PDB entry 3RAD | X-ray diffraction, 3.35 A resolution | chains D and H of the 8 polymer chains in the assembly

# Chain D
Protein: DNA topoisomerase 4 subunit B
From: Streptococcus pneumoniae
Notes: EC 5.99.1.-
UniProtKB: Q59961 (PARE_STRPN); residue numbers follow UniProt; this construct covers 404-647
Chain sequence (268 residues; numbered 380 to 647; the number before each row is that of its first residue):
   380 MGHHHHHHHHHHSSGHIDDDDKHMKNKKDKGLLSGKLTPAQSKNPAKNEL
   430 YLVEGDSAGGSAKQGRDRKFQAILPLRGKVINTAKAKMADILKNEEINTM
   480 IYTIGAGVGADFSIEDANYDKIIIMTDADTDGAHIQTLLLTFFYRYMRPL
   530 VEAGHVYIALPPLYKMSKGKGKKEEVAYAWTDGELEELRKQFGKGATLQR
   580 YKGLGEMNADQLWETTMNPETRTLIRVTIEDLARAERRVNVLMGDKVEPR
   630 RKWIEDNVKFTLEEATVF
Disordered / not traced: 380-414, 545-556, 571-576, 641-647
Construct notes: expression tag (380-403)
UniProt features mapped onto this chain:
  - binding site (Mg(2+)): Glu-433, Asp-506, Asp-508
  - site (Interaction with DNA): Lys-458, Asn-461, His-513, Arg-629
Metal / ion sites: Mg2+: Asp-506, Asp-508
Residues lining bound ligands: Clinafloxacin (NFX; 7-[(3R)-3-aminopyrrolidin-1-yl]-8-chloro-1-cyclopropyl-6-fluoro-4-oxo-1,4-dihydroquinoline-3-carboxylic acid): Arg-456, Gly-457, Glu-475

# Chain H
Molecule: 11-nt DNA strand
Sequence (11 nucleotides; row label = number of the first residue in the row):
     1 GACTATGCACG

# Interface between chain D and chain H
Contacting residue pairs - 17 pairs, chain D then chain H:
  Lys-458(D) with DT6(H), sugar contact; DG7(H), sugar contact
  Val-459(D) with DG7(H), sugar contact
  Ile-460(D) with DT6(H), phosphate contact; DG7(H), phosphate contact
  Asn-461(D) with DG7(H), hydrogen bond to the phosphate; DC8(H), hydrogen bond to the phosphate
  Lys-464(D) with DC8(H), salt bridge to the phosphate; DA9(H), salt bridge to the phosphate
  Asn-473(D) with DT6(H), hydrogen bond to the phosphate
  His-513(D) with DG7(H), hydrogen bond to the phosphate; DC8(H), salt bridge to the phosphate
  Leu-517(D) with DG7(H), sugar contact
  Met-622(D) with DC8(H), phosphate contact
  Val-626(D) with DA9(H), sugar contact; DC10(H), phosphate contact
  Arg-629(D) with DA9(H), salt bridge to the phosphate
Also at the interface, not in a pair above, chain D (12 interface residues in all): Gly-457
Also at the interface, not in a pair above, chain H (6 interface residues in all): DA5

# Overview
The interface between chain D and chain H involves 12 residues on one side and 6 on the other; the contacts
include 4 hydrogen bonds and 4 salt bridges. Among the polar pairs are Asn-461(D)/DG7(H), Asn-461(D)/DC8(H)
and Asn-473(D)/DT6(H). Bound to chain D: Clinafloxacin.
Here chain D is DNA topoisomerase 4 subunit B (Streptococcus pneumoniae) and chain H is an 11-nt DNA strand.
Entry 3RAD (Quinolone(Clinafloxacin)-DNA cleavage complex of type IV topoisomerase from S. pneumoniae) was
determined by X-ray diffraction together with 4KPE and 4KPF from the same study.
